2VSU - chains C and D of the 6 polymer chains in the assembly; structure by X-ray diffraction, 1.90 A resolution.

Chain C:
Protein: P-hydroxycinnamoyl CoA hydratase/lyase
Source organism: Pseudomonas fluorescens
Notes: EC 4.2.1.101
UniProt: O69762 (O69762_PSEFL); the construct lacks a stretch of the UniProt sequence, so the offset changes along the chain: 1-250 = UniProt 1-250; 251-275 = UniProt 252-276
Amino-acid sequence (275 residues; each row starts with the number of its first residue):
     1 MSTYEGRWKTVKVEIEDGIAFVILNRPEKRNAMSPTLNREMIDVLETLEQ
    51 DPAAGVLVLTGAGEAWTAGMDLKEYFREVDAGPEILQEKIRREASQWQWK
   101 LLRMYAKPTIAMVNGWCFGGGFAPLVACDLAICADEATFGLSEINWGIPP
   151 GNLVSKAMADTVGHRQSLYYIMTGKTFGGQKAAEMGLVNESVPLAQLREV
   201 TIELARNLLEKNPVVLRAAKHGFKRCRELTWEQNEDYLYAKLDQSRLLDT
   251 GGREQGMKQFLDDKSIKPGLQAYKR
Not modelled in the structure: 1-5, 257-275
Differences from the reference sequence: engineered mutation A123 (Ser in O69762)
Curated features (UniProtKB/Swiss-Prot):
  - binding site (acetyl-CoA): K29, A68, M70, L72, G120, S142, W146
  - binding site (vanillin): Y75, G151, Y239

Chain D:
Protein: P-hydroxycinnamoyl CoA hydratase/lyase
Source organism: Pseudomonas fluorescens
Notes: EC 4.2.1.101
UniProt: O69762 (O69762_PSEFL); residue numbers follow UniProt; this construct covers 1-276
Amino-acid sequence (276 residues; each row starts with the number of its first residue):
     1 MSTYEGRWKTVKVEIEDGIAFVILNRPEKRNAMSPTLNREMIDVLETLEQ
    51 DPAAGVLVLTGAGEAWTAGMDLKEYFREVDAGPEILQEKIRREASQWQWK
   101 LLRMYAKPTIAMVNGWCFGGGFAPLVACDLAICADEATFGLSEINWGIPP
   151 GNLVSKAMADTVGHRQSLYYIMTGKTFGGQKAAEMGLVNESVPLAQLREV
   201 TIELARNLLEKNPVVLRAAKHGFKRCRELTWEQNEDYLYAKLDQSRLLDT
   251 EGGREQGMKQFLDDKSIKPGLQAYKR
Not modelled in the structure: 1-2, 251-276
Differences from the reference sequence: engineered mutation A123 (Ser in O69762)
Small-molecule neighbours:
  - acetyl coenzyme A (ACO): E28, K29, R30, A32, E64, A68, G69, M70, D71, L72, K73, F76, W116, F118, G119, G120, S142, E143, W146, I148
  - 4-hydroxy-3-methoxybenzaldehyde (V55): M70, Y75, F76, R91, A94, Q98, G120, E143, I148, P150, G151, N152, V154
Curated features (UniProtKB/Swiss-Prot):
  - binding site (acetyl-CoA): K29, A68, M70, L72, G120, S142, W146
  - binding site (vanillin): Y75, G151, Y239
What the authors report for this chain:
  - binding site for acetyl coenzyme A: R30, M70, G120, S142
  - catalytic residues: M70, G120, E143
  - conformationally variable residues (helix shift, side-chain flip): R30, M70, L72, E74 to A81, W146, I148
  - binding site for 4-hydroxy-3-methoxybenzaldehyde: Y75, E143
  - catalytic residues: Y75, R91 (proposed by the authors, not directly observed)
  - mutagenesis - E143A: abolished catalytic activity
  - mutagenesis - Y239F: decreased catalytic activity

How chain C and chain D interact:
Contacting residue pairs - 28 pairs, chain C then chain D:
  R225(C) - D236(D)  salt bridge
  E228(C) - Q233(D)
  L229(C) - L229(D)  hydrophobic
  L229(C) - Q233(D)
  Q233(C) - R225(D)
  Q233(C) - E228(D)  hydrogen bond
  Q233(C) - L229(D)
  D236(C) - R225(D)  salt bridge
  D236(C) - Y237(D)  hydrogen bond
  D236(C) - K241(D)  salt bridge
  Y237(C) - D236(D)  hydrogen bond
  Y239(C) - Q244(D)
  A240(C) - A240(D)  hydrophobic
  A240(C) - K241(D)
  A240(C) - Q244(D)
  K241(C) - D236(D)  salt bridge
  K241(C) - A240(D)
  D243(C) - Q244(D)  hydrogen bond
  D243(C) - L247(D)
  D243(C) - L248(D)
  Q244(C) - Y239(D)
  Q244(C) - A240(D)
  Q244(C) - D243(D)  hydrogen bond
  R246(C) - L247(D)
  L247(C) - D243(D)
  L247(C) - R246(D)
  L247(C) - L247(D)
  L248(C) - D243(D)
Interface residues without a listed pair, chain C (15 interface residues in all): E232
Interface residues without a listed pair, chain D (16 interface residues in all): M104, E232

In short:
Chain C and chain D form an interface of 15 and 16 residues respectively; the contacts include 5 hydrogen
bonds and 4 salt bridges. Among the polar pairs are R225(C)-D236(D), D236(C)-R225(D) and D236(C)-K241(D). From
the paper: catalytic residues M70(D), G120(D) and E143(D) among others; E143A of chain D abolishes catalytic
activity.
Chain C is P-hydroxycinnamoyl CoA hydratase/lyase and chain D is P-hydroxycinnamoyl CoA hydratase/lyase, both
from Pseudomonas fluorescens; the structure, A ternary complex of Hydroxycinnamoyl-CoA Hydratase-Lyase (HCHL)
with acetyl-Coenzyme A and vanillin gives insights into substrate ..., was determined by X-ray diffraction
together with 2VSS from the same study.
